1DS4 - chain A; structure by X-ray diffraction, 2.02 A resolution.

Chain A:
Name: Cytochrome C peroxidase
Source organism: Saccharomyces cerevisiae
Notes: EC 1.11.1.5
UniProtKB: P00431 (CCPR_YEAST); residues 3-294 here correspond to UniProt positions 70-361 (UniProt number = residue number + 67)
Chain sequence (292 residues; row label = number of the first residue in the row):
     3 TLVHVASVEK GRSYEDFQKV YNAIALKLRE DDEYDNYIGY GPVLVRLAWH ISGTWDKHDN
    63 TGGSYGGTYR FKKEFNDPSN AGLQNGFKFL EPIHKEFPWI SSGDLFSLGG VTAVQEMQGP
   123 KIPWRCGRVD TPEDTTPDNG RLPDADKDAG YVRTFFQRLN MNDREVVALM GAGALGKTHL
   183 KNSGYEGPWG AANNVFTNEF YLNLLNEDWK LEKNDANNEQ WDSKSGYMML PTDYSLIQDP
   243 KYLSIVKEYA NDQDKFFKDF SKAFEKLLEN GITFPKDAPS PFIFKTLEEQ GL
Differences from the reference sequence: conflict T3 (Pro70 in P00431), I53 (Thr120 in P00431), E76 (Gln143 in P00431), G152 (Asp219 in P00431); engineered mutation G175 (His242 in P00431)
Ligand contacts: heme (HEM): D37, P44, V45, V47, R48, W51, P145, D146, A147, V154, F158, L171, M172, A174, L177, G178, K179, T180, H181, N184, S185, Y187, W191, L232, T234, F262, F266
Curated features (UniProtKB/Swiss-Prot):
  - active site: H52 (Proton acceptor), W191 (Tryptophan radical intermediate)
  - site: R48 (Transition state stabilizer)
  - modified residue: Y153 (Phosphotyrosine)
Reported in the primary citation:
  - contacts within the chain: Y71-F77 (hydrophobic contact), H52-N82 (hydrogen bond)
  - binding site for imidazole: D235
  - conformationally variable residues (loop rearrangement): A174 to A176

In short:
Ligands of chain A: heme. UniProt lists active-site residues H52 and W191. From the paper: a binding site for
imidazole at D235; conformational variability at A174.
Chain A is Cytochrome C peroxidase (Saccharomyces cerevisiae); the structure, Cytochrome C peroxidase H175G
mutant, imidazole complex, ph 6, 100K, was determined by X-ray diffraction, deposited together with 1DSE,
1DSG, 1DSO and 1DSP.
